6XKQ - chains A and L of the 3 polymer chains in the assembly; structure by X-ray diffraction, 2.55 A resolution.

# Chain A
Protein: Spike protein S1
Source organism: Severe acute respiratory syndrome coronavirus 2
UniProtKB: P0DTC2 (SPIKE_SARS2); numbering as in UniProt (aligned over 319-541)
Amino-acid sequence (231 residues; each row starts with the number of its first residue):
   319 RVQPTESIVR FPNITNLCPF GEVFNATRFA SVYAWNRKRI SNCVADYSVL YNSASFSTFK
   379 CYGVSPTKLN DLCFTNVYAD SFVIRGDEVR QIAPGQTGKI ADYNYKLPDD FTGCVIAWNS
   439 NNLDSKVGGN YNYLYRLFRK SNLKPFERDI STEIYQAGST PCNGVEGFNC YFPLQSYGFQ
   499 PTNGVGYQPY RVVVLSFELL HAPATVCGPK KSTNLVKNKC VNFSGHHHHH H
Disordered / not traced: 319-337, 357-366, 371-374, 383-396, 515-549
Construct notes: expression tag (542-549)
Disulfide bonds: Cys379-Cys432, Cys480-Cys488
Covalent attachments: N-acetylglucosamine (NAG) linked to Asn343
UniProt features mapped onto this chain:
  - region: Arg403 to Asp405 (Integrin-binding motif), Asn448 to Phe456 (Immunodominant HLA epitope recognized by the CD8+)
  - glycosylation: Thr323 (O-linked (GalNAc) threonine), Ser325 (O-linked (HexNAc...) serine), Asn331 (N-linked (GlcNAc...) (complex) asparagine), Asn343 (N-linked (GlcNAc...) (complex) asparagine)
  - natural variant: Gly339 (G339D: In strain: Omicron/BA.1, Omicron/BA.2 and 4 more; G339H: In strain: Omicron/BA.2.75, Omicron/XBB.1.5 and 1 more), Arg346 (R346K: In strain: Mu/B.1.621; R346T: In strain: Omicron/BQ.1.1, Omicron/XBB.1.5 and 1 more), Leu368 (L368I: In strain: Omicron/XBB.1.5, Omicron/EG.5.1), Ser371 (S371F: In strain: Omicron/BA.2, Omicron/BA.2.12.1 and 6 more; S371L: In strain: Omicron/BA.1), Ser373 (S373P: In strain: Omicron/BA.1, Omicron/BA.2 and 7 more), Ser375 (S375F: In strain: Omicron/BA.1, Omicron/BA.2 and 7 more), Thr376 (T376A: In strain: Omicron/BA.2, Omicron/BA.2.12.1 and 5 more), Asp405 (D405N: In strain: Omicron/BA.2, Omicron/BA.2.12.1 and 6 more), Arg408 (R408S: In strain: Omicron/BA.2, Omicron/BA.2.12.1 and 6 more), Lys417 (K417N: In strain: Beta/B.1.351, Omicron/BA.1 and 8 more; K417T: In strain: Gamma/P.1), Asn440 (N440K: In strain: Omicron/BA.1, Omicron/BA.2 and 7 more), Lys444 (K444T: In strain: Omicron/BQ.1.1), 16 further natural variant entries in UniProt
  - mutagenesis: Asn331 (N331Q: Reduced viral infectivity), Asn343 (N343Q: Reduced viral infectivity), Leu452 (L452R: Increased resistance to neutralizing antibodies. Decreases HLA binding to NF9 epitope. Increased binding affinity to human ACE2), Tyr453 (Y453F: Decreased HLA binding to NF9 epitope. Increased binding affinity to human ACE2), Ala475 (A475V: Increased resistance to neutralizing antibodies), Val483 (V483A: Increased resistance to neutralizing antibodies), Glu484 (E484D: Increased replication in human TMEM106B overexpressing cells), Phe490 (F490L: Increased resistance to neutralizing antibodies and human covalescent sera neutralization), Gln493 (Q493N: Reduced host ACE2-binding affinity in vitro; Q493Y: Reduced host ACE2-binding affinity in vitro), Asn501 (N501T: Reduced host ACE2-binding affinity in vitro; N501Y: Increased binding affinity to human ACE2), His519 (H519P: Increased resistance to human covalescent sera neutralization)

# Chain L
Protein: CV07-250 Light Chain
Source organism: Homo sapiens
Amino-acid sequence (216 residues; row label = number of the first residue in the row; note: 1 number in that range is skipped by the numbering (no residue carries it; nothing is unmodelled there); a row labelled like 27A-27C holds insertion residues (27A, then the next letters in order)):
     1 QSALTQPPS
    11 ASGSPGQSVT ISCTGTS
27A-27C SDL
    28 GAYHFVTWYQ HYPGKAPKVM IYGVRKRPSG VPDRFSGSKS GNTASLTVSG LQDEDEADYY
    88 CSSYAGNN
   95A D
    96 FVFGGGTKLT V
  106A L
   107 GQPKAAPSVT LFPPSSEELQ ANKATLVCLI SDFYPGAVTV AWKADSSPVK AGVETTTPSK
   167 QSNNKYAASS YLSLTPEQWK SHRSYSCQVT HEGSTVEKTV APTECS
Disordered / not traced: 1-2, 211-212
Disulfide bonds: Cys23-Cys88, Cys134-Cys193

# Interface between chain A and chain L
Residue-residue contacts (20):
  Gly446(A) - Ser67(L)  hydrogen bond (backbone-side chain)
  Gly446(A) - Gly68(L)  hydrogen bond (backbone-backbone)
  Tyr449(A) - His31(L)
  Tyr449(A) - Lys66(L)
  Tyr449(A) - Ser67(L)
  Tyr449(A) - Gly68(L)  hydrogen bond (side chain-backbone)
  Tyr453(A) - Tyr30(L)
  Leu455(A) - Phe32(L)  hydrophobic
  Phe456(A) - Phe32(L)  hydrophobic
  Gly485(A) - Tyr49(L)
  Phe486(A) - Tyr49(L)
  Gln493(A) - Ala29(L)
  Gln493(A) - Tyr30(L)
  Gln493(A) - His31(L)  hydrogen bond (side chain-backbone)
  Tyr495(A) - Gly28(L)
  Gln498(A) - Gly68(L)
  Gln498(A) - Asn69(L)
  Asn501(A) - Ser27(L)
  Tyr505(A) - Ser27(L)
  Tyr505(A) - Ser27A(L)
Also at the interface, not in a pair above, chain A (16 interface residues in all): Arg403, Glu484, Tyr489, Ser494
Also at the interface, not in a pair above, chain L (13 interface residues in all): Val46
The authors on this interface:
  - epitope / paratope residues, chain A: Gly446(A), Tyr449(A), Leu455(A), Glu484(A), Gly485(A), Gln493(A), Ser494(A), Gln498(A)
  - epitope / paratope residues, chain L: Phe32(L), Ser67(L), Gly68(L)

# Overview
16 residues of chain A and 13 residues of chain L are in contact, with 4 hydrogen bonds. Polar pairs include
Gly446(A)-Ser67(L), Tyr449(A)-Gly68(L) and Gln493(A)-His31(L). N-acetylglucosamine is covalently linked to
Asn343(A). From UniProt: 11 mutagenesis sites on chain A. From the paper: epitope/paratope residues Gly446(A),
Tyr449(A) and Phe32(L) among others.
Here chain A is Spike protein S1 (Severe acute respiratory syndrome coronavirus 2) and chain L is CV07-250
Light Chain (Homo sapiens). Entry 6XKQ (Crystal structure of SARS-CoV-2 receptor binding domain in complex
with neutralizing antibody CV07-250) was determined by X-ray diffraction together with 6XKP from the same
study.
